PDB entry 6QIU | X-ray diffraction, 1.80 A resolution | chains A and P

Chain A:
Name: 14-3-3 protein sigma
Organism: Homo sapiens
UniProt: P31947 (1433S_HUMAN); numbering as in UniProt (aligned over 1-231)
Sequence (236 residues; row label = number of the first residue in the row; numbers below 1 keep their minus sign (Gly-4 is residue -4)):
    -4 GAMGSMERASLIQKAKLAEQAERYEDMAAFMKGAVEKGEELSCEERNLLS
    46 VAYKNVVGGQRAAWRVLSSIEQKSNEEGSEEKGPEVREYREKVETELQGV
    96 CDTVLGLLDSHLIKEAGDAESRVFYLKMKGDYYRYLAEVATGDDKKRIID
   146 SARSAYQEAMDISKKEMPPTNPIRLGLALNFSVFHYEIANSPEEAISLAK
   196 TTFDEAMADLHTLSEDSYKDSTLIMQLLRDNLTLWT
Sequence notes: expression tag (-4 to 0)
Metal / ion sites: Mg2+: Glu35, Glu110, Glu188
UniProt features mapped onto this chain:
  - site (Interaction with phosphoserine on interacting protein): Arg56, Arg129
  - modified residue (Phosphoserine): Ser5, Ser74

Chain P:
Name: Ataxin-1 phosphopeptide
Sequence (10 residues; each row starts with the number of its first residue):
   772 KRRWSAPESR
Modified residues: Ser776 (phosphoserine; SEP)

Interface between chain A and chain P:
Residue-residue contacts - 32 pairs, chain A then chain P:
  Glu14(A) - Arg781(P)  salt bridge
  Glu39(A) - Arg781(P)  salt bridge
  Asn42(A) - Ser780(P)
  Asn42(A) - Arg781(P)
  Leu43(A) - Arg781(P)
  Ser45(A) - Glu779(P)  hydrogen bond
  Val46(A) - Glu779(P)  hydrogen bond (backbone-side chain)
  Val46(A) - Arg781(P)
  Lys49(A) - Glu779(P)  salt bridge
  Arg56(A) - Arg773(P)
  Arg56(A) - Arg774(P)
  Arg56(A) - Ser776(P)
  Arg60(A) - Arg773(P)
  Arg129(A) - Arg774(P)
  Arg129(A) - Ser776(P)
  Tyr130(A) - Ser776(P)
  Gly171(A) - Ala777(P)
  Leu174(A) - Trp775(P)
  Leu174(A) - Ser776(P)
  Leu174(A) - Ala777(P)
  Asn175(A) - Ser776(P)
  Asn175(A) - Ala777(P)  hydrogen bond (side chain-backbone)
  Val178(A) - Arg774(P)
  Val178(A) - Trp775(P)
  Glu182(A) - Arg774(P)  salt bridge
  Leu222(A) - Trp775(P)
  Leu222(A) - Pro778(P)
  Asp225(A) - Trp775(P)  hydrogen bond
  Asn226(A) - Arg774(P)
  Asn226(A) - Trp775(P)  hydrogen bond (side chain-backbone)
  Leu229(A) - Lys772(P)
  Leu229(A) - Arg774(P)
Also at the interface, not in a pair above, chain A (25 interface residues in all): Lys11, Lys122, Glu133, Leu218, Trp230

In short:
25 residues of chain A and 10 residues of chain P are in contact; the contacts include 5 hydrogen bonds and 4
salt bridges. Polar pairs include Glu14(A)-Arg781(P), Glu39(A)-Arg781(P) and Lys49(A)-Glu779(P). Glu35(A),
Glu110(A) and Glu188(A) form the Mg2+ site.
Here chain A is 14-3-3 protein sigma (Homo sapiens) and chain P is Ataxin-1 phosphopeptide. Entry 6QIU
(Crystal structure of 14-3-3 sigma in complex with Ataxin-1 Ser776 phosphopeptide) was determined by X-ray
diffraction.
